Entry 6V8I (electron microscopy, 3.70 A resolution); this record covers chains BK and BG of the 72 polymer chains in the assembly.

[Chain BK]
Molecule: Fiber Lower, gp62
Organism: Staphylococcus virus 80alpha
UniProtKB: A4ZFC8 (A4ZFC8_9CAUD); numbering as in UniProt (aligned over 1-607)
Sequence (607 residues; row label = number of the first residue in the row):
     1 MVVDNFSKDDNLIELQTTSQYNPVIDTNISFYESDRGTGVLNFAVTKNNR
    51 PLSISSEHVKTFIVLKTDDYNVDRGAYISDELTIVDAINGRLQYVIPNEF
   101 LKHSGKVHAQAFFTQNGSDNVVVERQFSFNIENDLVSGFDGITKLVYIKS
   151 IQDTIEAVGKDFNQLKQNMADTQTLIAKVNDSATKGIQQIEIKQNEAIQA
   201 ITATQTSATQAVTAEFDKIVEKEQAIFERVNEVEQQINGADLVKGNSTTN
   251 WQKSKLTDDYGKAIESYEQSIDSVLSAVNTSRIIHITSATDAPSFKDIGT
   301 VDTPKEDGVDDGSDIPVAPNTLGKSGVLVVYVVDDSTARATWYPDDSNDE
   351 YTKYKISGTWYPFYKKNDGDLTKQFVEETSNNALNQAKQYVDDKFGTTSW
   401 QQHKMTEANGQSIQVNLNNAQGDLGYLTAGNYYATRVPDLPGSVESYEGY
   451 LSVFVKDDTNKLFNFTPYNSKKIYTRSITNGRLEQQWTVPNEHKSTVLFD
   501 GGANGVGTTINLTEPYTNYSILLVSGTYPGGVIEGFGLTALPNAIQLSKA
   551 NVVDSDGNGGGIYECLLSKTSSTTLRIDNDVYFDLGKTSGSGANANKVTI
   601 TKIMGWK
Unresolved in the structure: 1-4, 194-607

[Chain BG]
Molecule: Receptor Binding Protein, gp61
Organism: Staphylococcus virus 80alpha
UniProtKB: A4ZFC7 (A4ZFC7_9CAUD); residues 1-636 here = UniProt positions 1-636
Sequence (636 residues; row label = number of the first residue in the row):
     1 MDNKLITDLSRVFDYRYVDENEYNFKLISDMLTDFNFSLEYHRNKEVFAH
    51 NGEQIKYEHLNVTSSVSDFLTYLNGRFSNMVLGHNGDGINEVKDARVDNT
   101 GYDHKTLQDRLYHDYSTLDAFTKKVEKAVDENYKEYRATEYRFEPKEQEP
   151 EFITDLSPYTNAVMQSFWVDPRTKIIYMTQARPGNHYMLSRLKPNGQFID
   201 RLLVKNGGHGTHNAYRYIGNELWIYSAVLDANENNKFVRFQYRTGEITYG
   251 NEMQDVMPNIFNDRYTSAIYNPIENLMIFRREYKASERQLKNSLNFVEVR
   301 SADDIDKGIDKVLYQMDIPMEYTSDTQPMQGITYDAGILYWYTGDSKPAN
   351 PNYLQGFDIKTKELLFKRRIDIGGVNNNFKGDFQEAEGLDMYYDLETGRK
   401 ALLIGVTIGPGNNRHHSIYSIGQRGVNQFLKNIAPQVSMTDSGGRVKPLP
   451 IQNPAYLSDITEVGHYYIYTQDTQNALDFPLPKAFRDAGWFFDVLPGHYN
   501 GALRQVLTRNSTGRNMLKFERVIDIFNKKNNGAWNFCPQNAGYWEHIPKS
   551 ITKLSDLKIVGLDFYITTEESNRFTDFPKDFKGIAGWILEVKSNTPGNTT
   601 QVLRRNNFPSAHQFLVRNFGTGGVGKWSLFEGKVVE
Unresolved in the structure: 1
Bound ions: Fe ion: His42, His50 (shared with 2 residues of chain BH; 2 residues of chain BI)

[Interface between chain BK and chain BG]
Contacting residue pairs (28):
  Lys47(BK) - Asn79(BG)
  Arg50(BK) - Gly75(BG)  hydrogen bond (side chain-backbone)
  Arg50(BK) - Ser78(BG)
  Arg50(BK) - Asn79(BG)  hydrogen bond
  Pro51(BK) - Arg76(BG)
  Pro51(BK) - Asn79(BG)
  Leu52(BK) - Asn79(BG)
  Leu52(BK) - Val81(BG)  hydrophobic
  Ser53(BK) - Asn79(BG)  hydrogen bond (side chain-backbone)
  Ser53(BK) - Met80(BG)
  Ser53(BK) - Val81(BG)
  Ile54(BK) - Val81(BG)  hydrophobic
  Glu57(BK) - Asn85(BG)
  His58(BK) - Val81(BG)
  His58(BK) - Leu82(BG)
  His58(BK) - Gly83(BG)  hydrogen bond (side chain-backbone)
  His58(BK) - Asn85(BG)
  His58(BK) - Asn90(BG)  hydrogen bond
  His58(BK) - Lys93(BG)  hydrogen bond
  Ile88(BK) - Arg76(BG)  hydrogen bond (backbone-side chain)
  Asn89(BK) - Arg76(BG)  hydrogen bond
  Gln115(BK) - Leu82(BG)  hydrogen bond (side chain-backbone)
  Gln115(BK) - Gly83(BG)
  Gln115(BK) - His84(BG)
  Asn116(BK) - Gly83(BG)
  Asn116(BK) - His84(BG)  hydrogen bond (backbone-backbone)
  Gly117(BK) - His84(BG)
  Ser118(BK) - His84(BG)
Interface residues without a listed pair, chain BK (15 interface residues in all): Val59
Interface residues without a listed pair, chain BG (13 interface residues in all): Asn74

[Overview]
The interface between chain BK and chain BG involves 15 residues on one side and 13 on the other; the contacts
include 10 hydrogen bonds. Polar contacts include Arg50(BK)-Gly75(BG), Arg50(BK)-Asn79(BG) and
Ser53(BK)-Asn79(BG). The Fe ion site is built by His42(BG) and His50(BG).
Here chain BK is Fiber Lower, gp62 and chain BG is Receptor Binding Protein, gp61, both from Staphylococcus
virus 80alpha. Entry 6V8I (Composite atomic model of the Staphylococcus aureus phage 80alpha baseplate) was
determined by electron microscopy.
